1DQ8 - chains A and D of the 4 polymer chains in the assembly; structure by X-ray diffraction, 2.10 A resolution.

[Chain A (and D)]
Name: Protein (hmg-CoA reductase)
From: Homo sapiens
Notes: EC 1.1.1.34; fragment: catalytic portion; chain D of this document is another copy of the same molecule, construct and numbering; everything in this record applies to it too
UniProt: P04035 (HMDH_HUMAN); residue numbers follow UniProt; this construct covers 422-888
Sequence (467 residues; numbered 422 to 888; the number before each row is that of its first residue):
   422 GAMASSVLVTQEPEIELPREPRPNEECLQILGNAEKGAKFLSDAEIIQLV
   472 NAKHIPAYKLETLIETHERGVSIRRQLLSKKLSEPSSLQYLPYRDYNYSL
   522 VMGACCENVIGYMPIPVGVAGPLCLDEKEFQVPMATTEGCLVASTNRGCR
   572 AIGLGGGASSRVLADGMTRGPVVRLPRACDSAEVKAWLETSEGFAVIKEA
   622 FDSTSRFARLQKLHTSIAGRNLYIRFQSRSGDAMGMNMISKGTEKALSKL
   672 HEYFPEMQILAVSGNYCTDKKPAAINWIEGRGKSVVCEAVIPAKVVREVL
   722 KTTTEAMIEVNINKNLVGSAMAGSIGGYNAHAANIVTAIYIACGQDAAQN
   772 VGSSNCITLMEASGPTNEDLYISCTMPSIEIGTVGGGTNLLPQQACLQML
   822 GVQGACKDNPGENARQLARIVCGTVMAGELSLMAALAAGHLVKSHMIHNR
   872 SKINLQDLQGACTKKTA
Unresolved in the structure: 422-438, 452-459, 864-888 (chain D: 422-457, 865-888)
Differences from the reference sequence: engineered mutation I485 (Met in P04035)
Small-molecule neighbours:
  - coenzyme A (COA), molecule 1: P477, Y479, E528, N529
  - coenzyme A (COA), molecule 2: E559, G560, C561, L562, A564, S565, N567, R568, R571, V720, K722, H752, N755, S852, L853, A856, L862
  - 3-hydroxy-3-methyl-glutaric acid (MAH), molecule 1: E559, K735, A751, H752, N755, L853, L857, L862
  - 3-hydroxy-3-methyl-glutaric acid (MAH), molecule 2: R590, M657, S684, N686, C688, D690, K691, K692
From the paper describing this entry:
  - self-association interface (contacts with another copy of this molecule); pairs are residue here / residue on that copy: R595-E730 (salt bridge), R641-E782 (salt bridge)
  - mutagenesis - M485I: unchanged catalytic activity
  - catalytic residues: E559 (proposed by the authors, not directly observed)
  - post-translational modification sites: S872 (citing earlier work)

[How chain A and chain D interact]
Contacting residue pairs (49; chain A residue first):
  S580(A) - C600(D)
  R582(A) - C600(D)
  R582(A) - A603(D)
  L584(A) - A603(D)  hydrophobic
  L584(A) - K606(D)
  L584(A) - I638(D)  hydrophobic
  R598(A) - E709(D)
  A599(A) - V707(D)  hydrophobic
  A599(A) - E709(D)  hydrogen bond (backbone-side chain)
  A599(A) - Y792(D)
  C600(A) - S580(D)
  C600(A) - R582(D)
  C600(A) - E709(D)  hydrogen bond (backbone-side chain)
  A603(A) - L584(D)  hydrophobic
  K606(A) - L584(D)
  H635(A) - I699(D)  hydrogen bond (side chain-backbone)
  H635(A) - E700(D)  salt bridge
  I638(A) - L584(D)  hydrophobic
  I638(A) - T796(D)
  A639(A) - L780(D)
  A639(A) - T796(D)
  G640(A) - V707(D)
  G640(A) - S794(D)
  G640(A) - T796(D)  hydrogen bond (backbone-side chain)
  R641(A) - E782(D)  salt bridge
  R641(A) - Y792(D)
  A695(A) - A695(D)  hydrophobic
  A695(A) - I699(D)
  I696(A) - I699(D)
  I699(A) - H635(D)  hydrogen bond (backbone-side chain)
  I699(A) - S637(D)
  I699(A) - A695(D)
  I699(A) - I696(D)
  E700(A) - H635(D)
  E700(A) - E700(D)
  V707(A) - A599(D)  hydrophobic
  V707(A) - G640(D)
  E709(A) - R598(D)
  E709(A) - A599(D)  hydrogen bond (side chain-backbone)
  E709(A) - C600(D)  hydrogen bond (side chain-backbone)
  L780(A) - A639(D)
  E782(A) - R595(D)  salt bridge
  E782(A) - R641(D)  salt bridge
  Y792(A) - A599(D)
  Y792(A) - R641(D)
  S794(A) - G640(D)
  T796(A) - I638(D)
  T796(A) - A639(D)
  T796(A) - G640(D)  hydrogen bond (side chain-backbone)
Also at the interface, not in a pair above, chain A (26 interface residues in all): R595, Y687
Also at the interface, not in a pair above, chain D (31 interface residues in all): E610, Y687, V711, I778, S784

[In short]
Chain A and chain D form an interface of 26 and 31 residues respectively; the contacts include 8 hydrogen
bonds and 4 salt bridges. Polar contacts include H635(A)-E700(D), R641(A)-E782(D) and E782(A)-R595(D). Ligands
of chain A: coenzyme A and 3-hydroxy-3-methyl-glutaric acid. From the paper: the catalytic residue E559(A);
M485I of chain A leaves catalytic activity unchanged.
Both chains are Protein (hmg-CoA reductase) (Homo sapiens). Entry 1DQ8 (Complex of the catalytic portion of
human hmg-CoA reductase with hmg and CoA) was determined by X-ray diffraction (same publication as 1DQ9 and
1DQA).
